1JJ2 - chains 0 and L of the 30 polymer chains in the assembly; structure by X-ray diffraction, 2.40 A resolution.

Chain 0:
Molecule: 23S RRNA
Source organism: Haloarcula marismortui
Sequence (2922 nucleotides; row label = number of the first residue in the row):
     2 UUGGCUACUAUGCCAGCUGGUGGAUUGCUCGGCUCAGGCGCUGAUGAAGG
    52 ACGUGCCAAGCUGCGAUAAGCCAUGGGGAGCCGCACGGAGGCGAAGAACC
   102 AUGGAUUUCCGAAUGAGAAUCUCUCUAACAAUUGCUUCGCGCAAUGAGGA
   152 ACCCCGAGAACUGAAACAUCUCAGUAUCGGGAGGAACAGAAAACGCAAUG
   202 UGAUGUCGUUAGUAACCGCGAGUGAACGCGAUACAGCCCAAACCGAAGCC
   252 CUCACGGGCAAUGUGGUGUCAGGGCUACCUCUCAUCAGCCGACCGUCUCG
   302 ACGAAGUCUCUUGGAACAGAGCGUGAUACAGGGUGACAACCCCGUACUCG
   352 AGACCAGUACGACGUGCGGUAGUGCCAGAGUAGCGGGGGUUGGAUAUCCC
   402 UCGCGAAUAACGCAGGCAUCGACUGCGAAGGCUAAACACAACCUGAGACC
   452 GAUAGUGAACAAGUAGUGUGAACGAACGCUGCAAAGUACCCUCAGAAGGG
   502 AGGCGAAAUAGAGCAUGAAAUCAGUUGGCGAUCGAGCGACAGGGCAUACA
   552 AGGUCCCUCGACGAAUGACCGACGCGCGAGCGUCCAGUAAGACUCACGGG
   602 AAGCCGAUGUUCUGUCGUACGUUUUGAAAAACGAGCCAGGGAGUGUGUCU
   652 GCAUGGCAAGUCUAACCGGAGUAUCCGGGGAGGCACAGGGAAACCGACAU
   702 GGCCGCAGGGCUUUGCCCGAGGGCCGCCGUCUUCAAGGGCGGGGAGCCAU
   752 GUGGACACGACCCGAAUCCGGACGAUCUACGCAUGGACAAGAUGAAGCGU
   802 GCCGAAAGGCACGUGGAAGUCUGUUAGAGUUGGUGUCCUACAAUACCCUC
   852 UCGUGAUCUAUGUGUAGGGGUGAAAGGCCCAUCGAGUCCGGCAACAGCUG
   902 GUUCCAAUCGAAACAUGUCGAAGCAUGACCUCCGCCGAGGUAGUCUGUGA
   952 GGUAGAGCGACCGAUUGGUGUGUCCGCCUCCGAGAGGAGUCGGCACACCU
  1002 GUCAAACUCCAAACUUACAGACGCCGUUUGACGCGGGGAUUCCGGUGCGC
  1052 GGGGUAAGCCUGUGUACCAGGAGGGGAACAACCCAGAGAUAGGUUAAGGU
  1102 CCCCAAGUGUGGAUUAAGUGUAAUCCUCUGAAGGUGGUCUCGAGCCCUAG
  1152 ACAGCCGGGAGGUGAGCUUAGAAGCAGCUACCCUCUAAGAAAAGCGUAAC
  1202 AGCUUACCGGCCGAGGUUUGAGGCGCCCAAAAUGAUCGGGACUCAAAUCC
  1252 ACCACCGAGACCUGUCCGUACCACUCAUACUGGUAAUCGAGUAGAUUGGC
  1302 GCUCUAAUUGGAUGGAAGUAGGGGUGAAAACUCCUAUGGACCGAUUAGUG
  1352 ACGAAAAUCCUGGCCAUAGUAGCAGCGAUAGUCGGGUGAGAACCCCGACG
  1402 GCCUAAUGGAUAAGGGUUCCUCAGCACUGCUGAUCAGCUGAGGGUUAGCC
  1452 GGUCCUAAGUCAUACCGCAACUCGACUAUGACGAAAUGGGAAACGGGUUA
  1502 AUAUUCCCGUGCCACUAUGCAGUGAAAGUUGACGCCCUGGGGUCGAUCAC
  1552 GCUGGGCAUUCGCCCAGUCGAACCGUCCAACUCCGUGGAAGCCGUAAUGG
  1602 CAGGAAGCGGACGAACGGCGGCAUAGGGAAACGUGAUUCAACCUGGGGCC
  1652 CAUGAAAAGACGAGCAUAGUGUCCGUACCGAGAACCGACACAGGUGUCCA
  1702 UGGCGGCGAAAGCCAAGGCCUGUCGGGAGCAACCAACGUUAGGGAAUUCG
  1752 GCAAGUUAGUCCCGUACCUUCGGAAGAAGGGAUGCCUGCUCCGGAACGGA
  1802 GCAGGUCGCAGUGACUCGGAAGCUCGGACUGUCUAGUAACAACAUAGGUG
  1852 ACCGCAAAUCCGCAAGGACUCGUACGGUCACUGAAUCCUGCCCAGUGCAG
  1902 GUAUCUGAACACCUCGUACAAGAGGACGAAGGACCUGUCAACGGCGGGGG
  1952 UAACUAUGACCCUCUUAAGGUAGCGUAGUACCUUGCCGCAUCAGUAGCGG
  2002 CUUGCAUGAAUGGAUUAACCAGAGCUUCACUGUCCCAACGUUGGGCCCGG
  2052 UGAACUGUACAUUCCAGUGCGGAGUCUGGAGACACCCAGGGGGAAGCGAA
  2102 GACCCUAUGGAGCUUUACUGCAGGCUGUCGCUGAGACGUGGUCGCCGAUG
  2152 UGCAGCAUAGGUAGGAGACACUACACAGGUACCCGCGCUAGCGGGCCACC
  2202 GAGUCAACAGUGAAAUACUACCCGUCGGUGACUGCGACUCUCACUCCGGG
  2252 AGGAGGACACCGAUAGCCGGGCAGUUUGACUGGGGCGGUACGCGCUCGAA
  2302 AAGAUAUCGAGCGCGCCCUAUGGCUAUCUCAGCCGGGACAGAGACCCGGC
  2352 GAAGAGUGCAAGAGCAAAAGAUAGCUUGACAGUGUUCUUCCCAACGAGGA
  2402 ACGCUGACGCGAAAGCGUGGUCUAGCGAACCAAUUAGCCUGCUUGAUGCG
  2452 GGCAAUUGAUGACAGAAAAGCUACCCUAGGGAUAACAGAGUCGUCACUCG
  2502 CAAGAGCACAUAUCGACCGAGUGGCUUGCUACCUCGAUGUCGGUUCCCUC
  2552 CAUCCUGCCCGUGCAGAAGCGGGCAAGGGUGAGGUUGUUCGCCUAUUAAA
  2602 GGAGGUCGUGAGCUGGGUUUAGACCGUCGUGAGACAGGUCGGCUGCUAUC
  2652 UACUGGGUGUGUAAUGGUGUCUGACAAGAACGACCGUAUAGUACGAGAGG
  2702 AACUACGGUUGGUGGCCACUGGUGUACCGGUUGUUCGAGAGAGCACGUGC
  2752 CGGGUAGCCACGCCACACGGGGUAAGAGCUGAACGCAUCUAAGCUCGAAA
  2802 CCCACUUGGAAAAGAGACACCGCCGAGGUCCCGCGUACAAGACGCGGUCG
  2852 AUAGACUCGGGGUGUGCGCGUCGAGGUAACGAGACGUUAAGCCCACGAGC
  2902 ACUAACAGACCAAAGCCAUCAU
Not modelled in the structure: 2-9, 126-127, 715, 971-998, 1560, 1952-1963, 2137-2236, 2339-2343, 2665-2666, 2915-2923
Sequence notes: conflict C560 (U3155 in 3377779)
Metal / ion sites: Mg2+ site 1 near G28 (its only coordinating residue here); Na+ site 1: C40, A442, C443; Na+ site 2: G56, A59, G61; Na+ site 3 near U108 (its only coordinating residue here); Mg2+ site 2 near U115 (its only coordinating residue here); Na+ site 4: C141, G142; Na+ site 5 near U146 (its only coordinating residue here); Mg2+ site 3: C162, U2276; K+ site 1: C162, U163, U172; Mg2+ site 4: A165, A167, C168; Na+ site 6: A165, A166, A167; Mg2+ site 5: A166, G219; 62 more Na+ sites not listed; 98 more Mg2+ sites not listed; 1 more K+ sites not listed
What the authors report for this chain:
  - contacts within the chain: G77-C100, G78-A99, A80-G94, C82-A99, C82-G92, G81-C93, A95-A96 (hydrogen bond), A80-G97, G79-A98, A80-A98 (pi stacking), G81-A98, C93-A98, A1318-C1343 (hydrophobic contact)

Chain L:
Molecule: Ribosomal protein L15E
Source organism: Haloarcula marismortui
Amino-acid sequence (194 residues; row label = number of the first residue in the row):
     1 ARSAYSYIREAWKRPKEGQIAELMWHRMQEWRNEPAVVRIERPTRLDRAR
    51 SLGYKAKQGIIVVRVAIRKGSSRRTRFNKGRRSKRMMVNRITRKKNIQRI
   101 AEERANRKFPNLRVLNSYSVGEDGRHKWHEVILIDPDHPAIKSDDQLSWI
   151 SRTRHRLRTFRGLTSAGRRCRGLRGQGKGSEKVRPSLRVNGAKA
Metal / ion sites: Na+ site 1: Asn106, Phe109, Leu112; Na+ site 2: Lys193 (shared with C399(0) of chain 0)

Interface between chain 0 and chain L:
Residue-residue contacts (283; chain 0 residue first):
  G44(0) with Arg156(L), base contact
  U133(0) with Lys108(L), hydrogen bond to the sugar; Pro110(L), base contact
  U134(0) with Lys108(L), phosphate contact; Phe109(L), phosphate contact; Asn111(L), hydrogen bond to the sugar
  G135(0) with Arg39(L), salt bridge to the phosphate; Ile61(L), phosphate contact; Phe109(L), phosphate contact; Asn111(L), hydrogen bond to the sugar; Leu112(L), sugar contact; Asp135(L), hydrogen bond to the sugar
  C136(0) with Arg39(L), salt bridge to the phosphate; Gln58(L), phosphate contact; His138(L), hydrogen bond to the sugar
  U137(0) with Gln58(L), phosphate contact
  A144(0) with Asp137(L), sugar contact
  A145(0) with Asn111(L), sugar contact; Asp137(L), sugar contact
  U146(0) with Pro110(L), sugar contact
  C154(0) with Arg188(L), salt bridge to the phosphate
  C155(0) with Arg161(L), hydrogen bond to the sugar; Arg171(L), hydrogen bond to the phosphate; Ser186(L), hydrogen bond to the phosphate; Arg188(L), salt bridge to the phosphate; Val189(L), phosphate contact
  C156(0) with Arg99(L), hydrogen bond to the phosphate; Phe160(L), sugar contact; Arg161(L), sugar contact; Gly162(L), sugar contact; Arg171(L), salt bridge to the phosphate; Ser186(L), phosphate contact; Leu187(L), hydrogen bond to the phosphate; Arg188(L), hydrogen bond to the phosphate
  G157(0) with Lys95(L), hydrogen bond to the sugar; Arg99(L), salt bridge to the phosphate; Arg171(L), phosphate contact; Leu187(L), phosphate contact
  A158(0) with Arg74(L), phosphate contact; Arg93(L), hydrogen bond to the phosphate; Lys94(L), hydrogen bond to the phosphate
  G159(0) with Arg74(L), salt bridge to the phosphate; Arg93(L), salt bridge to the phosphate
  A160(0) with Arg81(L), hydrogen bond to the sugar; Arg85(L), phosphate contact
  A161(0) with Gly80(L), sugar contact; Arg81(L), phosphate contact; Arg82(L), salt bridge to the phosphate
  A169(0) with Ser83(L), phosphate contact
  U170(0) with Arg82(L), salt bridge to the phosphate; Ser83(L), hydrogen bond to the phosphate; Lys84(L), hydrogen bond to the phosphate
  C171(0) with Arg82(L), salt bridge to the phosphate; Lys84(L), phosphate contact
  U172(0) with Arg82(L), hydrogen bond to the base
  C173(0) with Arg82(L), base contact
  A174(0) with Arg85(L), base contact
  G175(0) with Lys94(L), hydrogen bond to the base; Gly191(L), sugar contact; Ala192(L), sugar contact; Lys193(L), phosphate contact
  U176(0) with Gly191(L), phosphate contact
  G181(0) with Arg107(L), hydrogen bond to the sugar; Phe160(L), hydrogen bond to the base
  G182(0) with Leu157(L), phosphate contact; Arg161(L), sugar contact
  A183(0) with Thr153(L), phosphate contact; Arg154(L), sugar contact; Arg156(L), sugar contact; Leu157(L), sugar contact; Arg161(L), hydrogen bond to the sugar
  G184(0) with Thr153(L), phosphate contact; Arg156(L), salt bridge to the phosphate
  A187(0) with Arg154(L), salt bridge to the phosphate; Arg161(L), phosphate contact
  C188(0) with Arg154(L), phosphate contact; Arg161(L), salt bridge to the phosphate; Leu163(L), phosphate contact; Arg171(L), hydrogen bond to the phosphate; Pro185(L), hydrogen bond to the sugar; Ser186(L), sugar contact
  A189(0) with Leu163(L), phosphate contact; Arg168(L), salt bridge to the phosphate; Arg171(L), salt bridge to the phosphate; Leu173(L), sugar contact; Arg184(L), hydrogen bond to the phosphate; Pro185(L), sugar contact
  G190(0) with Leu173(L), phosphate contact; Gln176(L), phosphate contact; Arg184(L), salt bridge to the phosphate
  A191(0) with Gln176(L), hydrogen bond to the phosphate
  A192(0) with Gln176(L), hydrogen bond to the phosphate
  A193(0) with Arg174(L), phosphate contact; Gln176(L), hydrogen bond to the phosphate
  A194(0) with Gln176(L), sugar contact; Gly177(L), phosphate contact
  C195(0) with Gly177(L), phosphate contact; Lys178(L), hydrogen bond to the phosphate
  A204(0) with Gln176(L), sugar contact
  U205(0) with Arg184(L), phosphate contact
  G206(0) with Arg184(L), phosphate contact; Pro185(L), phosphate contact
  U207(0) with Pro185(L), phosphate contact
  A226(0) with Lys182(L), sugar contact
  A227(0) with Glu181(L), sugar contact
  C240(0) with Gln146(L), hydrogen bond to the phosphate
  A241(0) with Arg50(L), sugar contact; Ser51(L), sugar contact
  A242(0) with Ser3(L), phosphate contact; Tyr5(L), phosphate contact; Arg50(L), salt bridge to the phosphate
  A243(0) with Ala1(L), hydrogen bond to the phosphate; Ser3(L), phosphate contact
  C244(0) with Ala1(L), hydrogen bond to the phosphate
  C250(0) with Ala140(L), sugar contact
  C251(0) with Gln58(L), sugar contact; His138(L), sugar contact; Pro139(L), phosphate contact; Ala140(L), sugar contact; Ser143(L), phosphate contact
  C252(0) with Pro139(L), phosphate contact
  G259(0) with Gln58(L), base contact
  C260(0) with Gln58(L), sugar contact
  A261(0) with Arg42(L), salt bridge to the phosphate; Ala56(L), sugar contact
  A262(0) with Arg42(L), salt bridge to the phosphate
  U263(0) with Arg42(L), hydrogen bond to the sugar; Leu46(L), phosphate contact
  G264(0) with Tyr5(L), hydrogen bond to the phosphate; Leu46(L), phosphate contact; Arg50(L), salt bridge to the phosphate; Ala56(L), sugar contact
  U265(0) with Arg50(L), salt bridge to the phosphate; Lys55(L), phosphate contact; Ala56(L), hydrogen bond to the phosphate
  G266(0) with Lys55(L), salt bridge to the phosphate; Lys57(L), salt bridge to the phosphate; Asp144(L), phosphate contact
  C376(0) with Ala1(L), hydrogen bond to the sugar
  C377(0) with Ala1(L), sugar contact; Arg2(L), phosphate contact
  A378(0) with Arg9(L), salt bridge to the phosphate
  G379(0) with Arg9(L), sugar contact; Arg48(L), phosphate contact; Ser51(L), hydrogen bond to the base
  A380(0) with Arg9(L), phosphate contact; Trp12(L), sugar contact; Lys13(L), base contact; Arg48(L), salt bridge to the phosphate
  G381(0) with Lys13(L), base contact; Pro15(L), base contact; Arg45(L), salt bridge to the phosphate; Arg48(L), salt bridge to the phosphate
  A383(0) with Arg174(L), salt bridge to the phosphate
  G388(0) with Arg90(L), sugar contact; Thr92(L), base contact
  G389(0) with Arg90(L), salt bridge to the phosphate
  G390(0) with Lys84(L), salt bridge to the phosphate; Lys94(L), sugar contact; Ala194(L), base contact
  U391(0) with Lys84(L), salt bridge to the phosphate; Arg85(L), salt bridge to the phosphate; Lys193(L), hydrogen bond to the sugar; Ala194(L), sugar contact
  U392(0) with Lys182(L), sugar contact; Lys193(L), sugar contact
  G393(0) with Glu181(L), base contact; Lys182(L), hydrogen bond to the base
  G394(0) with Lys178(L), base contact; Gly179(L), base contact; Glu181(L), hydrogen bond to the base; Lys182(L), hydrogen bond to the base
  U398(0) with Gly179(L), hydrogen bond to the sugar
  C399(0) with Gly172(L), phosphate contact; Lys178(L), phosphate contact; Gly179(L), sugar contact; Val183(L), sugar contact; Ala194(L), base contact
  C400(0) with Lys94(L), hydrogen bond to the sugar; Arg169(L), phosphate contact; Cys170(L), sugar contact; Gly172(L), phosphate contact
  C401(0) with Thr92(L), hydrogen bond to the base; Arg93(L), hydrogen bond to the sugar; Lys94(L), sugar contact; Asn96(L), phosphate contact
  U402(0) with Gly70(L), hydrogen bond to the phosphate; Ser71(L), sugar contact; Thr92(L), sugar contact; Asn96(L), phosphate contact; Ile97(L), hydrogen bond to the phosphate
  C403(0) with Lys69(L), phosphate contact; Gly70(L), hydrogen bond to the phosphate; Lys127(L), salt bridge to the phosphate
  G404(0) with Lys69(L), salt bridge to the phosphate; Glu122(L), phosphate contact
  C405(0) with Lys16(L), salt bridge to the phosphate
  A407(0) with Arg14(L), salt bridge to the phosphate
  U409(0) with Lys13(L), hydrogen bond to the base
  G416(0) with Lys178(L), salt bridge to the phosphate
  G417(0) with Lys178(L), hydrogen bond to the sugar
  A430(0) with Arg48(L), sugar contact
  G431(0) with Arg48(L), salt bridge to the phosphate; Ser51(L), sugar contact; Leu52(L), hydrogen bond to the sugar; Asn116(L), hydrogen bond to the phosphate
  G432(0) with Asn116(L), phosphate contact; Trp149(L), hydrogen bond to the sugar; Ser165(L), phosphate contact
  C433(0) with Trp149(L), sugar contact; Arg158(L), salt bridge to the phosphate; Arg168(L), salt bridge to the phosphate
  U434(0) with His155(L), salt bridge to the phosphate
  A435(0) with Arg154(L), salt bridge to the phosphate
  C770(0) with Lys79(L), phosphate contact; Gly80(L), hydrogen bond to the phosphate; Arg81(L), hydrogen bond to the phosphate
  G771(0) with Lys79(L), salt bridge to the phosphate; Arg81(L), salt bridge to the phosphate
  G869(0) with Asn78(L), sugar contact; Lys79(L), salt bridge to the phosphate
  G870(0) with Asn78(L), phosphate contact
  C1467(0) with Pro35(L), phosphate contact; Ala36(L), hydrogen bond to the phosphate
  G1468(0) with Ala36(L), phosphate contact
  C1469(0) with Arg68(L), salt bridge to the phosphate; Arg73(L), salt bridge to the phosphate; Arg104(L), salt bridge to the phosphate
  A1470(0) with Arg68(L), salt bridge to the phosphate; Ser72(L), phosphate contact; Arg73(L), hydrogen bond to the phosphate; Arg93(L), salt bridge to the phosphate; Lys95(L), hydrogen bond to the sugar; Ile100(L), sugar contact
  A1471(0) with Ile100(L), phosphate contact; Arg104(L), salt bridge to the phosphate; Arg107(L), phosphate contact
  C1472(0) with Arg107(L), salt bridge to the phosphate
  C1864(0) with Arg73(L), sugar contact; Arg74(L), sugar contact; Thr75(L), hydrogen bond to the phosphate
  G2121(0) with Arg76(L), base contact; Ser83(L), sugar contact; Met86(L), hydrogen bond to the base
  C2122(0) with Arg76(L), hydrogen bond to the sugar; Met86(L), hydrogen bond to the sugar; Met87(L), phosphate contact; Val88(L), phosphate contact
  A2123(0) with Arg76(L), hydrogen bond to the sugar; Met87(L), phosphate contact; Val88(L), hydrogen bond to the phosphate; Asn89(L), hydrogen bond to the phosphate
  G2124(0) with Asn89(L), phosphate contact
  G2131(0) with Lys16(L), phosphate contact; Gly124(L), hydrogen bond to the base
  C2132(0) with Lys16(L), salt bridge to the phosphate; Asp123(L), sugar contact; Gly124(L), hydrogen bond to the sugar
  U2133(0) with Trp25(L), phosphate contact
  C2243(0) with Trp25(L), sugar contact
  A2244(0) with Trp25(L), sugar contact; Gln29(L), sugar contact; Arg32(L), hydrogen bond to the phosphate
  C2245(0) with Gln29(L), phosphate contact; Arg32(L), salt bridge to the phosphate
  U2246(0) with Arg125(L), salt bridge to the phosphate
  C2262(0) with Arg125(L), sugar contact
  G2263(0) with Lys69(L), sugar contact; Gly70(L), phosphate contact; Ser71(L), phosphate contact; Arg73(L), sugar contact
  A2264(0) with Gly70(L), phosphate contact; Ser71(L), hydrogen bond to the phosphate
  A2266(0) with Arg90(L), salt bridge to the phosphate
  G2272(0) with Arg76(L), base contact
  C2273(0) with Arg76(L), hydrogen bond to the base
  A2274(0) with Phe77(L), sugar contact; Gly80(L), phosphate contact; Arg81(L), hydrogen bond to the sugar; Met86(L), base contact
  G2275(0) with Gly80(L), phosphate contact; Arg81(L), sugar contact; Met86(L), sugar contact
Also at the interface, not in a pair above, chain 0 (129 interface residues in all): G225, G269, A408, G868, C1466, A1865, U2265
Also at the interface, not in a pair above, chain L (122 interface residues in all): Tyr54, Gly59, Ala66, Ile91, Glu103, Ser119
The authors on this interface:
  - pairs named by the authors: Arg42(L)-U263(0), Leu46(L)-U263(0)

In short:
The interface between chain 0 and chain L involves 129 residues on one side and 122 on the other; the contacts
include 71 hydrogen bonds and 57 salt bridges. Polar pairs include U172(0)-Arg82(L), G175(0)-Lys94(L) and
G181(0)-Phe160(L). The paper describes contacts between Arg42(L) and U263(0) and Leu46(L) and U263(0). From
the paper: contacts within the chain involving G77(0), C100(0) and G78(0) among others.
Here chain 0 is 23S RRNA and chain L is Ribosomal protein L15E, both from Haloarcula marismortui. Entry 1JJ2
(Fully Refined Crystal Structure of the Haloarcula marismortui Large Ribosomal Subunit at 2.4 Angstrom
Resolution) was determined by X-ray diffraction.
